9C5C - chains B and M of the 4 polymer chains in the assembly; structure by electron microscopy, 3.60 A resolution.

# Chain B
Molecule: AP-3 complex subunit beta-1
Organism: Homo sapiens
Notes: engineered mutation(s): residues 261-293 deleted
UniProtKB: O00203 (AP3B1_HUMAN); numbering as in UniProt; present here: 40-259, 293-650
Chain sequence (578 residues; row label = number of the first residue in the row; note: 33 numbers in that range are skipped by the numbering (no residue carries them; nothing is unmodelled there)):
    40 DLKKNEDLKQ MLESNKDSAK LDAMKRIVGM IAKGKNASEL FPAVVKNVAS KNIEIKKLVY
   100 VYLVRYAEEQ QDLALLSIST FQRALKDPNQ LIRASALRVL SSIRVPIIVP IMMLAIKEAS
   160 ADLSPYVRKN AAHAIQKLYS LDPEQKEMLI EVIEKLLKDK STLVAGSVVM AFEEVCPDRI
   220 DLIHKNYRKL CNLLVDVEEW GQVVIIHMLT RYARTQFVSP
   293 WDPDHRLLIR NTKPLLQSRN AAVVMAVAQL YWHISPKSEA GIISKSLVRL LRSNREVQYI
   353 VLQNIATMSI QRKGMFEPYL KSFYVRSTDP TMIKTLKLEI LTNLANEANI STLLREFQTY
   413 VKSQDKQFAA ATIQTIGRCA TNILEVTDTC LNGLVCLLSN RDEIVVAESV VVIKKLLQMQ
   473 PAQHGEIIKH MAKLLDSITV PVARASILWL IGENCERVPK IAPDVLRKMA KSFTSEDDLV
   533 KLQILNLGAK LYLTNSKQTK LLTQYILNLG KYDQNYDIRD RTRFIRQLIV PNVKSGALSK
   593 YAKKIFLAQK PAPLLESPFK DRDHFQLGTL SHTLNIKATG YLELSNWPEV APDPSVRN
Unresolved in the structure: 40-46, 293
UniProt features mapped onto this chain:
  - modified residue: Ser609 (Phosphoserine)
  - natural variant: Leu390 to Gln410 (deletion: In HPS2), Leu580 (L580R: In HPS2)

# Chain M
Molecule: AP-3 complex subunit mu-1
Organism: Homo sapiens
UniProtKB: Q9Y2T2 (AP3M1_HUMAN); residue numbers follow UniProt; this construct covers 1-124
Chain sequence (124 residues; each row starts with the number of its first residue):
     1 MIHSLFLINC SGDIFLEKHW KSVVSQSVCD YFFEAQEKAA DVENVPPVIS TPHHYLISIY
    61 RDKLFFVSVI QTEVPPLFVI EFLHRVADTF QDYFGECSEA AIKDNVVIVY ELLEEMLDNG
   121 FPLA

# How chain B and chain M interact
Residue-residue contacts - 83 pairs, chain B then chain M:
  Lys64(B) - Val107(M)
  Val67(B) - Tyr110(M)  hydrophobic
  Gly68(B) - Val106(M)
  Ile70(B) - Glu17(M)
  Ile70(B) - Tyr110(M)
  Ala71(B) - Glu17(M)  hydrogen bond (backbone-backbone)
  Ala71(B) - Val106(M)  hydrophobic
  Ala71(B) - Tyr110(M)
  Gly73(B) - Glu17(M)
  Val103(B) - Trp20(M)
  Arg104(B) - Val23(M)
  Glu107(B) - Ser22(M)  hydrogen bond
  Arg137(B) - Trp20(M)  hydrogen bond (side chain-backbone)
  Arg137(B) - Glu114(M)  salt bridge
  Arg137(B) - Asn119(M)  hydrogen bond
  Tyr165(B) - Asp118(M)  hydrogen bond
  Lys168(B) - Asp118(M)
  Lys168(B) - Phe121(M)
  Lys168(B) - Leu123(M)
  Asn169(B) - Asn119(M)  hydrogen bond
  His172(B) - Asp118(M)  hydrogen bond (side chain-backbone)
  His172(B) - Asn119(M)
  His172(B) - Phe121(M)
  Lys176(B) - Lys21(M)
  Leu202(B) - Leu123(M)
  Ser206(B) - Phe121(M)
  Met209(B) - Met1(M)  hydrophobic
  Met209(B) - Phe121(M)  hydrophobic
  Glu237(B) - Leu123(M)
  Trp239(B) - Phe78(M)
  Trp239(B) - Glu81(M)
  Trp239(B) - Phe82(M)
  Trp239(B) - Phe121(M)  hydrophobic
  Trp239(B) - Pro122(M)
  Gly240(B) - Phe121(M)
  Val242(B) - Pro75(M)  hydrophobic
  Val242(B) - Phe78(M)  hydrophobic
  His246(B) - Pro75(M)
  Asn312(B) - Glu81(M)
  Ala313(B) - Leu77(M)
  Ala314(B) - Leu77(M)
  Ala314(B) - Phe78(M)
  Met317(B) - Leu77(M)  hydrophobic
  Asn346(B) - His84(M)  hydrogen bond
  Arg347(B) - Val42(M)
  Arg347(B) - Glu43(M)  salt bridge
  Arg347(B) - Val45(M)  hydrogen bond (side chain-backbone)
  Arg347(B) - Tyr60(M)
  Glu348(B) - Pro47(M)
  Glu348(B) - Ser58(M)
  Glu348(B) - Ile59(M)
  Glu348(B) - Tyr60(M)  hydrogen bond (side chain-backbone)
  Glu348(B) - Ile80(M)
  Glu348(B) - His84(M)  salt bridge
  Val349(B) - Leu77(M)
  Tyr351(B) - Pro47(M)
  Ile352(B) - Pro76(M)  hydrophobic
  Ile352(B) - Leu77(M)  hydrophobic
  Val353(B) - Leu77(M)  hydrophobic
  Pro382(B) - Glu43(M)
  Thr383(B) - Asn44(M)  hydrogen bond (backbone-side chain)
  Met384(B) - Glu43(M)
  Met384(B) - Val45(M)
  Met384(B) - Pro46(M)  hydrophobic
  Met384(B) - Pro47(M)
  Gly620(B) - Pro75(M)
  Gly620(B) - Pro76(M)
  Thr621(B) - Glu73(M)
  Thr621(B) - Pro76(M)
  Leu622(B) - Val48(M)  hydrophobic
  Leu622(B) - Tyr55(M)  hydrophobic
  Leu622(B) - Ile70(M)  hydrophobic
  Leu622(B) - Val74(M)  hydrogen bond (backbone-backbone)
  Leu622(B) - Pro76(M)  hydrophobic
  Thr625(B) - Pro76(M)
  Leu626(B) - Ser50(M)
  Ala630(B) - Tyr55(M)
  Thr631(B) - Tyr55(M)  hydrogen bond (backbone-side chain)
  Thr631(B) - Gln71(M)  hydrogen bond (side chain-backbone)
  Thr631(B) - Thr72(M)
  Thr631(B) - Glu73(M)  hydrogen bond (backbone-backbone)
  Gly632(B) - Glu73(M)
  Leu634(B) - Glu73(M)
Other interface residues (no listed pair), chain B (51 interface residues in all): Val100, Gly205, Val243, Gln419, Tyr633
Other interface residues (no listed pair), chain M (44 interface residues in all): Leu16, His19, Ala40, Arg85

# Summary
The interface between chain B and chain M involves 51 residues on one side and 44 on the other; the contacts
include 15 hydrogen bonds and 3 salt bridges. Polar contacts include Arg137(B)-Glu114(M), Arg347(B)-Glu43(M)
and Glu348(B)-His84(M).
Chain B is AP-3 complex subunit beta-1 and chain M is AP-3 complex subunit mu-1, both from Homo sapiens; the
structure, Structure of Human Adaptor Protein Complex AP-3 in the Apo State, was determined by electron
microscopy together with 9C58, 9C59, 9C5A and 9C5B from the same study.
